Entry 2F4V (X-ray diffraction, 3.80 A resolution); this record covers chains A and T of the 21 polymer chains in the assembly.

Chain A:
Molecule: 16S ribosomal RNA
Source organism: Thermus thermophilus
Sequence (1511 nucleotides; each row starts with the number of its first residue; note: 42 numbers in that range are skipped by the numbering (no residue carries them; nothing is unmodelled there); a row labelled like 190A-190L holds insertion residues (190A, then the next letters in order)):
     1 UUGUUGGAGA GUUUGAUCCU GGCUCAGGGU GAACGCUGGC GGCGUGCCUA AGACAUGCAA
    61 GUCGUGCGGG
    73 CCGCGGGGUU UU
    88 ACUCCG
    95 UGGUC
   101 AGCGGCGGAC GGGUGAGUAA CGCGUGGGU
  129A G
   130 ACCUACCCGG AAGAGGGGGA CAACCCGGGG AAACUCGGGC UAAUCCCCCA UGUGGACCCG
   190 C
190A-190L CCCUUGGGGUGU
   191 GUCCAAAGGG CUUU
   216 GCCCGCUUCC GGAUGGGCCC GCGUCCCAUC AGCUAGUUGG UGGGGUAAUG GCCCACCAAG
   276 GCGACGACGG GUAGCCGGUC UGAGAGGAUG GCCGGCCACA GGGGCACUGA GACACGGGCC
   336 CCACUCCUAC GGGAGGCAGC AGUUAGGAAU CUUCCGCAAU GGGCGCAAGC CUGACGGAGC
   396 GACGCCGCUU GGAGGAAGAA GCCCUUCGGG GUGUAAACUC CUGAA
   442 CCCGGGACGA AACCCCCGAC GA
   474 GGGGACUGAC GGUACCGGG
   494 GUAAUAGCGC CGGCCAACUC CGUGCCAGCA GCCGCGGUAA UACGGAGGGC GCGAGCGUUA
   554 CCCGGAUUCA CUGGGCGUAA AGGGCGUGUA GGCGGCCUGG GGCGUCCCAU GUGAAAGACC
   614 ACGGCUCAAC CGUGGGGGAG CGUGGGAUAC GCUCAGGCUA GACGGUGGGA GAGGGUGGUG
   674 GAAUUCCCGG AGUAGCGGUG AAAUGCGCAG AUACCGGGAG GAACGCCGAU GGCGAAGGCA
   734 GCCACCUGGU CCACCCGUGA CGCUGAGGCG CGAAAGCGUG GGGAGCAAAC CGGAUUAGAU
   794 ACCCGGGUAG UCCACGCCCU AAACGAUGCG CGCUAGGUCU CUGGGUCU
   848 CCUGGGGGCC GAAGCUAACG CGUUAAGCGC GCCGCCUGGG GAGUACGGCC GCAAGGCUGA
   908 AACUCAAAGG AAUUGACGGG GGCCCGCACA AGCGGUGGAG CAUGUGGUUU AAUUCGAAGC
   968 AACGCGAAGA ACCUUACCAG GCCUUGACAU GCUAGG
 1003A G
  1004 AACCCGGGUG AAAGCCUGGG GUGCCCC
1030A-1030D GCGA
  1031 GGGGAGCCCU AGCACAGGUG CUGCAUGGCC GUCGUCAGCU CGUGCCGUGA GGUGUUGGGU
  1091 UAAGUCCCGC AACGAGCGCA ACCCCCGCCG UUAGUUGCCA GCGGUUCGGC CGGGCACUCU
  1151 AACGGGACUG CCCGCGAAA
  1171 GCGGGAGGAA GGAGGGGACG ACGUCUGGUC AGCAUGGCCC UUACGGCCUG GGCGACACAC
  1231 GUGCUACAAU GCCCACUACA AAGCGAUGCC ACCCGGCAAC GGGGAGCUAA UCGCAAAAAG
  1291 GUGGGCCCAG UUCGGAUUGG GGUCUGCAAC CCGACCCCAU GAAGCCGGAA UCGCUAGUAA
  1351 UCGCGGAUCA G
 1361A C
  1362 CAUGCCGCGG UGAAUACGUU CCCGGGCCUU GUACACACCG CCCGUCACGC CAUGGGAGCG
  1422 GGCUCUACCC GAAGUCGCCG GG
  1446 AGCCUACGGG
  1459 CAGGCGCCGA GGGUAGGGCC CGUGACUGGG GCGAAGUCGU AACAAGGUAG CUGUACCGGA
  1519 AGGUGCGGCU GGAUCA
Disordered / not traced: 1-4
Ion coordination: Mg2+ site 1: A10 (shared with 1 residue of chain E); Mg2+ site 2: G11, U12, G22; K+ site 1 near G21 (its only coordinating residue here); Mg2+ site 3: G46, G394; Mg2+ site 4 near A53 (its only coordinating residue here); K+ site 2: C58, U387; Mg2+ site 5 near U62 (its only coordinating residue here); Mg2+ site 6: G70, U98; Mg2+ site 7: A109, G331; Mg2+ site 8: A116, G117, G289; Mg2+ site 9: C121, G124, U125, C235, G236; K+ site 3: U182, G183; 58 more Mg2+ sites not listed; 7 more K+ sites not listed
Residues lining bound ligands:
  - AB9 ((2R)-4-amino-N-{(1R,2S,3R,4R,5S)-5-amino-2-{2-[(2-aminoethyl)amino]ethoxy}-4-[(2,6-diamino-2,6-dideoxy-alpha-D-glucopyranosyl)oxy]-3-hydroxycyclohexyl}-2-hydroxybutanamide): C1404, G1405, U1406, C1407, A1408, C1409, G1491, A1492, A1493, G1494, U1495, C1496, G1497, U1498
  - D2C: A965, G966, G1053, C1054, C1195, U1196, G1197, G1198

Chain T:
Molecule: 30S ribosomal protein S20
Source organism: Thermus thermophilus
UniProtKB: P62661 (RS20_THET2); aligned to UniProt positions 1-106 over residues 1-106 (the alignment contains insertions or deletions, so no single offset holds)
Sequence (106 residues; each row starts with the number of its first residue):
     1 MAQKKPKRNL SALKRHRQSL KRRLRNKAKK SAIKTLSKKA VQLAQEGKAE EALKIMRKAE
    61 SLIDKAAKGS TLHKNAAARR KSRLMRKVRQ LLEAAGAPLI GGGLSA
Disordered / not traced: 1-7

Chain A / chain T interface:
Contacting residue pairs (85):
  G61(A) - Leu10(T)  phosphate contact
  G61(A) - Ala12(T)  base contact
  G102(A) - Arg17(T)  salt bridge to the phosphate
  C103(A) - Lys14(T)  phosphate contact
  C103(A) - Arg17(T)  salt bridge to the phosphate
  G104(A) - Lys14(T)  hydrogen bond to the base
  G104(A) - Gln18(T)  phosphate contact
  G104(A) - Lys21(T)  salt bridge to the phosphate
  G105(A) - Gln18(T)  phosphate contact
  G105(A) - Arg22(T)  salt bridge to the phosphate
  C106(A) - Arg15(T)  base contact
  G107(A) - Arg15(T)  hydrogen bond to the base
  G108(A) - Arg15(T)  base contact
  C132(A) - Lys74(T)  hydrogen bond to the phosphate
  C132(A) - Asn75(T)  phosphate contact
  U133(A) - Lys74(T)  salt bridge to the phosphate
  C175(A) - Arg25(T)  sugar contact
  C175(A) - Lys29(T)  hydrogen bond to the phosphate
  C176(A) - Lys29(T)  salt bridge to the phosphate
  C177(A) - Lys65(T)  salt bridge to the phosphate
  C178(A) - Lys65(T)  salt bridge to the phosphate
  A185(A) - Glu60(T)  base contact
  A185(A) - Asp64(T)  base contact
  A185(A) - Ala78(T)  phosphate contact
  A185(A) - Lys81(T)  hydrogen bond to the sugar
  C186(A) - Ala78(T)  phosphate contact
  C186(A) - Lys81(T)  hydrogen bond to the sugar
  C186(A) - Ser82(T)  hydrogen bond to the sugar
  C186(A) - Met85(T)  hydrogen bond to the sugar
  C187(A) - Ser82(T)  hydrogen bond to the phosphate
  C187(A) - Met85(T)  sugar contact
  C187(A) - Arg89(T)  hydrogen bond to the sugar
  C187(A) - Ser105(T)  hydrogen bond to the base
  C188(A) - Arg89(T)  hydrogen bond to the sugar
  C188(A) - Ser105(T)  base contact
  U190L(A) - Ser105(T)  hydrogen bond to the base
  G191(A) - Met85(T)  base contact
  G191(A) - Gly102(T)  hydrogen bond to the sugar
  G191(A) - Gly103(T)  hydrogen bond to the sugar
  G191(A) - Leu104(T)  sugar contact
  G191(A) - Ser105(T)  hydrogen bond to the base
  U192(A) - Arg57(T)  hydrogen bond to the phosphate
  U192(A) - Glu60(T)  hydrogen bond to the sugar
  U192(A) - Gly102(T)  sugar contact
  U192(A) - Gly103(T)  hydrogen bond to the sugar
  C193(A) - Arg57(T)  salt bridge to the phosphate
  C193(A) - Glu60(T)  sugar contact
  C193(A) - Ser61(T)  phosphate contact
  C193(A) - Asp64(T)  hydrogen bond to the sugar
  C194(A) - Ser61(T)  hydrogen bond to the phosphate
  C194(A) - Asp64(T)  sugar contact
  C194(A) - Lys65(T)  phosphate contact
  C194(A) - Lys68(T)  sugar contact
  A195(A) - Lys68(T)  hydrogen bond to the sugar
  U223(A) - Lys68(T)  salt bridge to the phosphate
  G259(A) - Arg83(T)  salt bridge to the phosphate
  G260(A) - Arg79(T)  salt bridge to the phosphate
  G260(A) - Arg83(T)  salt bridge to the phosphate
  U261(A) - Arg79(T)  salt bridge to the phosphate
  U261(A) - Arg80(T)  salt bridge to the phosphate
  A262(A) - Asn75(T)  phosphate contact
  A263(A) - Asn75(T)  hydrogen bond to the phosphate
  C322(A) - Ser19(T)  sugar contact
  C322(A) - Arg23(T)  phosphate contact
  U323(A) - Ser19(T)  sugar contact
  U323(A) - Arg22(T)  phosphate contact
  U323(A) - Arg23(T)  phosphate contact
  U323(A) - Asn26(T)  phosphate contact
  G324(A) - Arg22(T)  salt bridge to the phosphate
  G324(A) - Asn26(T)  hydrogen bond to the phosphate
  G324(A) - Ser70(T)  hydrogen bond to the phosphate
  A325(A) - Ser70(T)  phosphate contact
  G332(A) - Leu10(T)  phosphate contact
  G333(A) - His16(T)  sugar contact
  G1438(A) - Lys34(T)  salt bridge to the phosphate
  C1439(A) - Lys38(T)  phosphate contact
  G1453(A) - Leu36(T)  sugar contact
  G1453(A) - Lys39(T)  phosphate contact
  G1454(A) - Thr35(T)  phosphate contact
  G1454(A) - Lys39(T)  salt bridge to the phosphate
  G1455(A) - Ala28(T)  phosphate contact
  G1455(A) - Ser31(T)  phosphate contact
  G1455(A) - Thr35(T)  hydrogen bond to the phosphate
  C1459(A) - Ser31(T)  phosphate contact
  A1460(A) - Lys27(T)  salt bridge to the phosphate
Interface residues without a listed pair, chain A (49 interface residues in all): A60, C174, A196, U222, U1436, C1437
Interface residues without a listed pair, chain T (47 interface residues in all): Leu24, Ala32, Ala76, Arg86

In short:
49 residues of chain A and 47 residues of chain T are in contact; the contacts include 26 hydrogen bonds and
19 salt bridges. Polar pairs include G104(A)-Lys14(T), G107(A)-Arg15(T) and C187(A)-Ser105(T). Bound to chain
A: D2C and compound AB9.
Chain A is 16S ribosomal RNA and chain T is 30S ribosomal protein S20, both from Thermus thermophilus; the
structure, 30S ribosome + designer antibiotic, was determined by X-ray diffraction, deposited together with
2F4S, 2F4T and 2F4U.
